7R8O - chains A and M of the 9 polymer chains in the assembly; structure by electron microscopy, 3.50 A resolution.

Chain A:
Name: Spike glycoprotein
Source organism: Severe acute respiratory syndrome coronavirus 2
UniProtKB: P0DTC2 (SPIKE_SARS2); numbering as in UniProt; present here: 1-675, 679-1213
Chain sequence (1271 residues; numbered 1 to 1274; 3 numbers in that range are skipped by the numbering (no residue carries them; nothing is unmodelled there); the number before each row is that of its first residue):
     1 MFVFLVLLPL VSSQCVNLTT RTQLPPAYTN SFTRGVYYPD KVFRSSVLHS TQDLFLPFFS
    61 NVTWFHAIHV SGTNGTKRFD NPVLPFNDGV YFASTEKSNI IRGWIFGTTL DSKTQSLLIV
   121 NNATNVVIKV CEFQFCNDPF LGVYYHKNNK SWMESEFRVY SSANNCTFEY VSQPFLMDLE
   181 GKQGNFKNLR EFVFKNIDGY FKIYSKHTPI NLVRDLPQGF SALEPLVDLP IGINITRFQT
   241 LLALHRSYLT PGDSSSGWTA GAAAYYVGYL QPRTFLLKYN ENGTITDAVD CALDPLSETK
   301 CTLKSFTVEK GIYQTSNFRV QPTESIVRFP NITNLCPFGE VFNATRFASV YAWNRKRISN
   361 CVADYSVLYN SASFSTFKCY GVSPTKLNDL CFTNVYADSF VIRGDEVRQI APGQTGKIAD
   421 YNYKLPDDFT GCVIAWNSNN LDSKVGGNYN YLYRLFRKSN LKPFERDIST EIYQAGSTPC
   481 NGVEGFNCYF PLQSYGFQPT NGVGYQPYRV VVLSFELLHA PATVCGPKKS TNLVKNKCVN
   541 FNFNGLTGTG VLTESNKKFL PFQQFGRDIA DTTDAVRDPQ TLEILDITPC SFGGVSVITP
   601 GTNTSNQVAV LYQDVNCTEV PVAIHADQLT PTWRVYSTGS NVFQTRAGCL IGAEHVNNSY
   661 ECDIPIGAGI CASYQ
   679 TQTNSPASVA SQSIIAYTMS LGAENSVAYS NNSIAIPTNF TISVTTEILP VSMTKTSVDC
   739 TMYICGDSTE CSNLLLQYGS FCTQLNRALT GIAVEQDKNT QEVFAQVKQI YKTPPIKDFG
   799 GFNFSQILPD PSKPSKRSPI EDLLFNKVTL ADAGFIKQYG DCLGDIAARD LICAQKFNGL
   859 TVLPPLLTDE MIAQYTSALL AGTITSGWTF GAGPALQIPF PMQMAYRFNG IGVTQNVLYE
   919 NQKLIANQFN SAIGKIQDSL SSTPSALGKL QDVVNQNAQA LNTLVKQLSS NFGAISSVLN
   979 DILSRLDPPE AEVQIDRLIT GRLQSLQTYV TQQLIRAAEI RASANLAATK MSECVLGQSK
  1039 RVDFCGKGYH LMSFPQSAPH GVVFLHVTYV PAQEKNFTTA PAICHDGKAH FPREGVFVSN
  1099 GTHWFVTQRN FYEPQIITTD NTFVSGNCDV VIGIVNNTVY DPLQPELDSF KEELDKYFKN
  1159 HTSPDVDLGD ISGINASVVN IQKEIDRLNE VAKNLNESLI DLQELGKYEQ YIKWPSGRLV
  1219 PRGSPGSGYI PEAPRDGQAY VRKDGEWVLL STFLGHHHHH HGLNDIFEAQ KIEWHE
Disordered / not traced: 1-14, 67-77, 144-151, 181-184, 244-257, 622-640, 679-689, 827-848, 1141-1274
Differences from the reference sequence: conflict Ala-685 (Arg in P0DTC2), Pro-817 (Phe in P0DTC2), Pro-892 (Ala in P0DTC2), Pro-899 (Ala in P0DTC2), Pro-942 (Ala in P0DTC2), Pro-986 (Lys in P0DTC2), Pro-987 (Val in P0DTC2); expression tag (1214-1274)
Disulfides: Cys-15/Cys-136, Cys-131/Cys-166, Cys-291/Cys-301, Cys-336/Cys-361, Cys-379/Cys-432, Cys-391/Cys-525, Cys-480/Cys-488, Cys-538/Cys-590, Cys-662/Cys-671, Cys-738/Cys-760, Cys-743/Cys-749, Cys-1032/Cys-1043, Cys-1082/Cys-1126
Glycans and other covalent adducts: N-acetylglucosamine (NAG) linked to Asn-165, Asn-234, Asn-282, Asn-331, Asn-616, Asn-657, Asn-717, Asn-801, Asn-1098, Asn-1134; glycan linked to Asn-343
UniProt features mapped onto this chain:
  - region: Asn-280 to Cys-301 (Putative superantigen), Arg-403 to Asp-405 (Integrin-binding motif), Asn-448 to Phe-456 (Immunodominant HLA epitope recognized by the CD8+), Ser-816 to Tyr-837 (Fusion peptide 1), Lys-835 to Phe-855 (Fusion peptide 2), Asp-1163 to Glu-1202 (Heptad repeat 2)
  - site: Arg-815, Ser-816 (Cleavage)
  - glycosylation: Asn-17 (N-linked (GlcNAc...) (complex) asparagine), Asn-61 (N-linked (GlcNAc...) (hybrid) asparagine), Asn-74 (N-linked (GlcNAc...) (complex) asparagine), Asn-122 (N-linked (GlcNAc...) (hybrid) asparagine), Asn-149 (N-linked (GlcNAc...) (complex) asparagine), Asn-165 (N-linked (GlcNAc...) (complex) asparagine), Asn-234 (N-linked (GlcNAc...) (high mannose) asparagine), Asn-282 (N-linked (GlcNAc...) (complex) asparagine), Thr-323 (O-linked (GalNAc) threonine), Ser-325 (O-linked (HexNAc...) serine), Asn-331 (N-linked (GlcNAc...) (complex) asparagine), Asn-343 (N-linked (GlcNAc...) (complex) asparagine), Asn-603 (N-linked (GlcNAc...) (hybrid) asparagine), Asn-616 (N-linked (GlcNAc...) (complex) asparagine), Asn-657 (N-linked (GlcNAc...) (complex) asparagine), Asn-709 (N-linked (GlcNAc...) (high mannose) asparagine), Asn-717 (N-linked (GlcNAc...) (hybrid) asparagine), Asn-801 (N-linked (GlcNAc...) (hybrid) asparagine), Asn-1074 (N-linked (GlcNAc...) (hybrid) asparagine), Asn-1098 (N-linked (GlcNAc...) (complex) asparagine) and 4 more in UniProt
  - natural variant: Leu-5 (L5F: In strain: Iota/B.1.526), Ser-13 (S13I: In strain: Epsilon/B.1.427/B.1.429), Leu-18 (L18F: In strain: Beta/B.1.351, Gamma/P.1 and 1 more), Thr-19 (T19I: In strain: Omicron/BQ.1.1, Omicron/XBB.1.5 and 1 more; T19R: In strain: Delta/B.1.617.2, Omicron/BA.2 and 4 more), Thr-20 (T20N: In strain: Gamma/P.1), Leu-24 to Ala-27 (sequence variant, change not given here; In strain: Omicron/BA.2, Omicron/BA.2.12.1 and 6 more), Pro-26 (P26S: In strain: Gamma/P.1), Gln-52 (Q52H: In strain: Omicron/EG.5.1), Ala-67 (A67V: In strain: Eta/B.1.525, Omicron/BA.1), His-69 to Val-70 (deletion: In strain: Alpha/B.1.1.7, Eta/B.1.525 and 5 more), Gly-75 (G75V: In strain: Lambda/C.37), Thr-76 (T76I: In strain: Lambda/C.37), 79 further natural variant entries in UniProt
  - mutagenesis: His-69 to Val-70 (Increased incorporation of cleaved spike into virions), Asn-121 (N121Q: Partial loss of biliverdin affinity), Arg-190 (R190K: Partial loss of biliverdin affinity), Asn-234 (N234Q: Increased resistance to neutralizing antibodies), Asn-331 (N331Q: Reduced viral infectivity), Asn-343 (N343Q: Reduced viral infectivity), Leu-452 (L452R: Increased resistance to neutralizing antibodies. Decreases HLA binding to NF9 epitope. Increased binding affinity to human ACE2), Tyr-453 (Y453F: Decreased HLA binding to NF9 epitope. Increased binding affinity to human ACE2), Ala-475 (A475V: Increased resistance to neutralizing antibodies), Val-483 (V483A: Increased resistance to neutralizing antibodies), Glu-484 (E484D: Increased replication in human TMEM106B overexpressing cells), Phe-490 (F490L: Increased resistance to neutralizing antibodies and human covalescent sera neutralization), 5 further mutagenesis entries in UniProt
From the paper describing this entry:
  - post-translational modification sites: Asn-343
  - mutagenesis - E484K: abolished binding to C051

Chain M:
Name: C548 Fab Heavy Chain
Source organism: Homo sapiens
Notes: antibody fragment or engineered binder
Chain sequence (232 residues; numbered 1 to 219 plus 13 insertion-coded residues; the number before each row is that of its first residue; a row labelled like 82A-82C holds insertion residues (82A, then the next letters in order)):
     1 QVQLVQSGAE VKKPGSSVKV SCKASGGTFS SYAISWVRQA PGQGLEWMGG II
   52A P
    53 IFGTANYAQK FQGRVTITAD ESTSTAYMEL
82A-82C SSL
    83 RSEDTAVYYC ARREAYGP
100A-100I RDYYYYYGM
   101 DVWGQGTTVT VSSASTKGPS VFPLAPSSKS TSGGTAALGC LVKDYFPEPV TVSWNSGALT
   161 SGVHTFPAVL QSSGLYSLSS VVTVPSSSLG TQTYICNVNH KPSNTKVDKR VEPKSCDKT
Disordered / not traced: 108-219
Disulfides: Cys-22/Cys-92

Interface between chain A and chain M:
Pairs across the interface (7):
  Ala-372(A) with Pro-100(M), hydrophobic; Tyr-100C(M)
  Ser-373(A) with Pro-100(M), hydrogen bond (side chain-backbone); Asp-100B(M), hydrogen bond
  Asn-440(A) with Ile-53(M); Phe-54(M)
  Leu-441(A) with Ile-53(M), hydrophobic

Overview:
The interface between chain A and chain M involves 4 residues on one side and 5 on the other; the contacts
include 2 hydrogen bonds. Polar contacts include Ser-373(A)/Asp-100B(M) and Ser-373(A)/Pro-100(M). From the
paper: E484K of chain A abolishes binding to C051; a modification site at Asn-343(A).
Here chain A is Spike glycoprotein (Severe acute respiratory syndrome coronavirus 2) and chain M is C548 Fab
Heavy Chain (Homo sapiens). Entry 7R8O (Structure of the SARS-CoV-2 S 6P trimer in complex with neutralizing
antibody C548) was determined by electron microscopy together with 7N3F and 7R8N from the same study.
